Entry 2VC5 (X-ray diffraction, 2.60 A resolution); this record covers chains A and B.

== Chain A (and B) ==
Molecule: Aryldialkylphosphatase
From: Sulfolobus solfataricus
Notes: EC 3.1.8.1; chain B of this document is another copy of the same molecule, construct and numbering; everything in this record applies to it too
Reference sequence: Q97VT7 (Q97VT7_SULSO); residue numbers follow UniProt; this construct covers 1-314
Sequence (314 residues; each row starts with the number of its first residue):
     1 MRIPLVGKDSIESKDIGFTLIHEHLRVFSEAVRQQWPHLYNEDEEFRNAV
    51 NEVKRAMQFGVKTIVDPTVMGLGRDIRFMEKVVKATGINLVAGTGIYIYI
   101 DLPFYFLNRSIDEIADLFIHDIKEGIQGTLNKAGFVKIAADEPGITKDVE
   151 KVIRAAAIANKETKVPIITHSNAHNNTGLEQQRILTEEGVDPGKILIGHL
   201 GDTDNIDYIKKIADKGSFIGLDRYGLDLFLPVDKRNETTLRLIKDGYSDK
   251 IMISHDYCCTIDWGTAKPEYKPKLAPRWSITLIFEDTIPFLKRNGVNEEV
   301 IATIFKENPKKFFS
Modified positions: Lys137 (lysine nz-carboxylic acid; KCX)
Swiss-Prot annotation at these positions:
  - binding site (Fe cation): His22, His24, Lys137, Asp256
  - binding site (Co(2+)): Lys137, His170, His199
  - modified residue: Lys137 (N6-carboxylysine)
Ion coordination: Fe2+: His22, His24, Lys137, Asp256; Co2+: Lys137, His170, His199
Reported in the primary citation:
  - Fe2+ coordination: His22, His24, Lys137, Asp256
  - Co2+ coordination: Lys137, His170, His199
  - catalytic residues: Asp256
  - contacts within the chain: Tyr97-Tyr99 (hydrogen bond)
  - catalytic residues: Tyr97, Cys258 (proposed by the authors, not directly observed)
  - mutagenesis - R223H: decreased catalytic activity on paraoxonase
  - mutagenesis - R223H: decreased catalytic activity on lactonase
  - mutagenesis - Y97W: increased catalytic activity on paraoxonase
  - mutagenesis - Y97W: increased catalytic activity on lactonase

== Interface between chain A and chain B ==
Pairs across the interface (75; chain A residue first):
  Phe28(A) with Gln34(B)
  Ser29(A) with Pro103(B); Phe104(B); Tyr105(B), hydrogen bond (side chain-backbone)
  Glu30(A) with Ala31(B); Gln34(B); Gln35(B), hydrogen bond
  Ala31(A) with Glu30(B); Met70(B), hydrophobic
  Val32(A) with Tyr105(B), hydrophobic; Phe106(B), hydrophobic
  Gln34(A) with Phe28(B); Glu30(B); Gln34(B); Gln127(B), hydrogen bond (backbone-side chain)
  Gln35(A) with Glu30(B), hydrogen bond; Met70(B); Gly73(B); Arg74(B), hydrogen bond; Gln127(B), hydrogen bond
  Trp36(A) with Met70(B), hydrophobic; Gly95(B); Ile96(B), hydrophobic; Leu117(B), hydrogen bond (side chain-backbone); Asp121(B), hydrogen bond
  Pro37(A) with Gln127(B)
  His38(A) with His120(B)
  Leu39(A) with Tyr105(B); Leu117(B), hydrophobic
  Tyr40(A) with Tyr105(B)
  Met70(A) with Ala31(B), hydrophobic; Gln35(B); Trp36(B), hydrophobic
  Gly73(A) with Gln35(B)
  Arg74(A) with Gln35(B), hydrogen bond; Trp36(B)
  Gly95(A) with Trp36(B)
  Ile96(A) with Trp36(B), hydrophobic
  Tyr99(A) with Phe104(B), hydrophobic
  Asp101(A) with Ile100(B)
  Phe104(A) with Tyr97(B), hydrophobic; Tyr99(B), hydrophobic; Trp263(B)
  Tyr105(A) with Ser29(B), hydrogen bond (backbone-side chain); Val32(B), hydrophobic; Leu39(B); Asp262(B); Trp263(B); Gly264(B), hydrogen bond (backbone-backbone)
  Leu107(A) with Gly264(B); Thr265(B), hydrogen bond (backbone-backbone)
  Asn108(A) with Gly264(B); Thr265(B), hydrogen bond
  Arg109(A) with Asp262(B), hydrogen bond (side chain-backbone); Gly264(B); Lys267(B)
  Leu117(A) with Trp36(B), hydrogen bond (backbone-side chain); His38(B); Leu39(B), hydrophobic
  His120(A) with His38(B), hydrogen bond
  Asp121(A) with Trp36(B), hydrogen bond
  Gln127(A) with Gln34(B), hydrogen bond (side chain-backbone); Gln35(B), hydrogen bond; Pro37(B)
  Asp262(A) with Tyr105(B); Arg109(B), hydrogen bond (backbone-side chain)
  Trp263(A) with Phe104(B), hydrophobic
  Gly264(A) with Tyr105(B), hydrogen bond (backbone-backbone); Leu107(B), hydrogen bond (backbone-backbone); Asn108(B), hydrogen bond (backbone-side chain); Arg109(B)
  Thr265(A) with Leu107(B), hydrogen bond (backbone-backbone); Asn108(B)
  Lys267(A) with Arg109(B)
  Tyr270(A) with Asn108(B), hydrogen bond
Other interface residues (no listed pair), chain A (42 interface residues in all): Thr94, Tyr97, Ile100, Pro103, Phe106, Glu113, Phe118, Gly128
Other interface residues (no listed pair), chain B (42 interface residues in all): Tyr40, Gly71, Thr94, Asp101, Glu113, Phe118, Tyr270

== Summary ==
Chain A and chain B each contribute 42 residues to their interface, with 25 hydrogen bonds. Among the polar
pairs are Ser29(A)-Tyr105(B), Glu30(A)-Gln35(B) and Gln34(A)-Gln127(B). The paper reports catalytic residues
Asp256(A), Tyr97(A) and Cys258(A); R223H of chain A reduces catalytic activity on paraoxonase.
Both chains are Aryldialkylphosphatase (Sulfolobus solfataricus). Entry 2VC5 (Structural basis for natural
lactonase and promiscuous phosphotriesterase activities) was determined by X-ray diffraction (same publication
as 2VC7).
